Entry 8AGY (X-ray diffraction, 1.50 A resolution); this record covers chains A and B.

# Chain A
Molecule: Corramycin phosphotransferase
Source organism: Corallococcus coralloides
Amino-acid sequence (366 residues; numbered 1 to 366; the number before each row is that of its first residue):
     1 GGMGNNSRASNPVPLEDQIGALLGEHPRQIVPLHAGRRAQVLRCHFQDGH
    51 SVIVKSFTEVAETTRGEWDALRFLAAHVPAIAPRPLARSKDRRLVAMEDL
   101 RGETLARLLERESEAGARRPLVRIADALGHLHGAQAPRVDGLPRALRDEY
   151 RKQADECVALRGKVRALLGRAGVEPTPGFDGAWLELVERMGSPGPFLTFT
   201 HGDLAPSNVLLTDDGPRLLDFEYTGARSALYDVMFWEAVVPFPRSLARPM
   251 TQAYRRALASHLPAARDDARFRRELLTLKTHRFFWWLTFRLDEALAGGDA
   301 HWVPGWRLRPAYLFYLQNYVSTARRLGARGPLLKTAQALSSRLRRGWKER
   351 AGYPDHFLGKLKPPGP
Disordered / not traced: 1-12, 59-64, 365-366

# Chain B
Molecule: Corramycin
Amino-acid sequence (10 residues; numbered 1 to 10; the number before each row is that of its first residue):
     1 XXXFGXSXLS
Modified positions: OGU (2,3-diOH-butyric acid) at position 1, OGC (gamma-N-methyl-beta-OH-histidine) at position 2, OIB (hydroxylated gamma-amino valeroyl moiety) at position 3, HVA (3-hydroxy-L-valine) at position 6, HVA (3-hydroxy-L-valine) at position 8; Phe4 (N-methylphenylalanine; MEA)

# Interface between chain A and chain B
Contacting residue pairs - 28 pairs, chain A then chain B:
  Arg37(A) - HVA_6(B)
  Arg38(A) - OGU_1(B)
  Asp203(A) - OGC_2(B)
  Asp203(A) - OIB_3(B)
  Asp203(A) - Phe4(B)
  Ala205(A) - OIB_3(B)
  Ala205(A) - Phe4(B)
  Pro206(A) - Phe4(B)
  Ser207(A) - OIB_3(B)
  Tyr223(A) - OGU_1(B)
  Tyr223(A) - OGC_2(B)  hydrogen bond (side chain-backbone)
  Val239(A) - Phe4(B)
  Val240(A) - Phe4(B)
  Pro241(A) - Phe4(B)
  Trp285(A) - OGC_2(B)
  Trp286(A) - OGC_2(B)
  Trp286(A) - Phe4(B)
  Phe289(A) - OGC_2(B)
  Phe289(A) - HVA_6(B)
  Phe289(A) - Ser7(B)
  Phe289(A) - HVA_8(B)  hydrogen bond (backbone-backbone)
  Arg290(A) - HVA_6(B)
  Arg290(A) - HVA_8(B)
  Trp302(A) - Phe4(B)  hydrogen bond (side chain-backbone)
  Trp302(A) - Gly5(B)
  Val303(A) - Phe4(B)
  Val303(A) - Gly5(B)
  Trp306(A) - Phe4(B)
Interface residues without a listed pair, chain A (20 interface residues in all): Gly202, Asn208, Tyr315

# Overview
Chain A and chain B form an interface of 20 and 8 residues respectively; the contacts include 3 hydrogen
bonds. Polar contacts include Tyr223(A)-OGC_2(B), Trp302(A)-Phe4(B) and Phe289(A)-HVA_8(B).
Chain A is Corramycin phosphotransferase (Corallococcus coralloides) and chain B is Corramycin; the structure,
The Corramycin phosphotransferase in complex with Corramycin, was determined by X-ray diffraction.
